PDB entry 1HAC | X-ray diffraction, 2.60 A resolution | chains B and C of the 4 polymer chains in the assembly

== Chain B ==
Molecule: Hemoglobin A
Source organism: Homo sapiens
UniProtKB: P68871 (HBB_HUMAN); numbering as in UniProt (aligned over 1-146)
Chain sequence (146 residues; numbered 1 to 146; the number before each row is that of its first residue):
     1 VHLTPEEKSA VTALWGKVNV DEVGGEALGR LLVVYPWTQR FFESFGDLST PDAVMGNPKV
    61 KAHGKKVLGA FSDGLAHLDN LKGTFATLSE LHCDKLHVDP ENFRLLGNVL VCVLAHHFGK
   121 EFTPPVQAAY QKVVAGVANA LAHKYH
Covalently attached groups: 2,6-dicarboxynaphthalene (NDD) linked to K82
Bound ions: heme Fe: H92 (together with carbon monoxide)
Ligand contacts:
  - carbon monoxide (CMO): F42, H63, V67, H92, L106
  - heme (HEM): L31, T38, F41, F42, H63, K66, V67, A70, F71, F85, L88, L91, H92, L96, V98, N102, F103, L106, L141
Curated features (UniProtKB/Swiss-Prot):
  - natural variant: L3 (H3L: In Graz; this construct carries the variant), E7 (E7A: In G-Makassar; E7K: In Hb C; E7Q: In Machida; E7V: In SKCA), K8 (E8K: In G-Siriraj; this construct carries the variant), V11 (A11V: In Iraq-Halabja; this construct carries the variant), G16 (W16G: In Randwick; this construct carries the variant), V23 (E23V: In D-Granada; this construct carries the variant), G24 (V24G: In Miyashiro; this construct carries the variant), G25 (G25D: In Moscva; G25R: In Riverdale-Bronx; G25V: In Savannah), L32 (L32P: In Yokohama), V33 (L33V: In Muscat; this construct carries the variant), R40 (Q40R: In Tianshui; this construct carries the variant), F42 (F42Y: In Mequon; deletion: In Bruxelles), 11 further natural variant entries in UniProt
Reported in the primary citation:
  - binding site for 2,6-dicarboxynaphthalene: K82

== Chain C ==
Molecule: Hemoglobin A
Source organism: Homo sapiens
UniProtKB: P69905 (HBA_HUMAN); numbering as in UniProt (aligned over 1-141)
Chain sequence (141 residues; row label = number of the first residue in the row):
     1 VLSPADKTNV KAAWGKVGAH AGEYGAEALE RMFLSFPTTK TYFPHFDLSH GSAQVKGHGK
    61 KVADALTNAV AHVDDMPNAL SALSDLHAHK LRVDPVNFKL LSHCLLVTLA AHLPAEFTPA
   121 VHASLDKFLA SVSTVLTSKY R
Bound ions: heme Fe: H87 (together with carbon monoxide)
Ligand contacts:
  - carbon monoxide (CMO): L29, F43, H58, V62, H87
  - heme (HEM): M32, T39, Y42, F43, H45, F46, H58, K61, V62, A65, L66, L83, L86, H87, L91, V93, N97, F98, L101, L105, V132, L136
Curated features (UniProtKB/Swiss-Prot):
  - site: K61 (Not glycated)
  - natural variant: D6 (A6D: In J-Toronto; this construct carries the variant), A13 (A13D: In J-Paris 1/J-Aljezur), E27 (A27E: In Shenyang; this construct carries the variant), K61 (K61N: In Zambia; deletion: In Clinic), D64 (A64D: In Pontoise; this construct carries the variant), D75 (D75A: In Lille; D75G: In Chapel Hill; D75N: In G-Pest), A111 (A111D: In Petah Tikva)

== How chain B and chain C interact ==
Residue-residue contacts (15):
  Y35(B) - R141(C)
  P36(B) - R92(C)
  W37(B) - R92(C)
  W37(B) - V93(C)
  W37(B) - D94(C)
  W37(B) - P95(C)
  W37(B) - Y140(C)
  W37(B) - R141(C)
  R40(B) - Y42(C)
  R40(B) - L91(C)
  R40(B) - R92(C)
  H97(B) - T41(C)
  D99(B) - D94(C)
  D99(B) - V96(C)
  N102(B) - D94(C)
Other interface residues (no listed pair), chain B (10 interface residues in all): V34, Q39, Y145
Other interface residues (no listed pair), chain C (11 interface residues in all): T38

== Overview ==
The interface between chain B and chain C involves 10 residues on one side and 11 on the other. Chain B binds
heme and carbon monoxide. Bound to chain C: heme and carbon monoxide. 2,6-dicarboxynaphthalene is covalently
linked to K82(B). From the paper: a binding site for 2,6-dicarboxynaphthalene at K82(B).
Here chain B is Hemoglobin A and chain C is Hemoglobin A, both from Homo sapiens. Entry 1HAC (Crosslinked
haemoglobin) was determined by X-ray diffraction together with 1HAB from the same study.
